PDB entry 6YW2 | X-ray diffraction, 2.14 A resolution | chains A and B

[Chain A]
Protein: Egl nine homolog 1
Source organism: Homo sapiens
Notes: EC 1.14.11.29
Reference sequence: Q9GZT9 (EGLN1_HUMAN); residues 181-407 here = UniProt positions 181-407
Chain sequence (233 residues; each row starts with the number of its first residue):
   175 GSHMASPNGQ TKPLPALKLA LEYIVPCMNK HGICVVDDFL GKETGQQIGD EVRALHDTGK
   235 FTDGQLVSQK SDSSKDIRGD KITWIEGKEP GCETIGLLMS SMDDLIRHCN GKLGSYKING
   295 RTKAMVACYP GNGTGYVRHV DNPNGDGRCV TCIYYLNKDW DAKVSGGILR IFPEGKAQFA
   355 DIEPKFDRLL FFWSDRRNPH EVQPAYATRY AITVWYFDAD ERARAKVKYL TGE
Not modelled in the structure: 175-184, 239-250, 406-407
Differences from the reference sequence: expression tag (175-180)
Swiss-Prot annotation at these positions:
  - region: Val-241 to Ile-251 (Beta(2)beta(3) 'finger-like' loop)
  - binding site (Fe cation): His-313, Asp-315, His-374
  - binding site (2-oxoglutarate): Arg-383
  - modified residue (S-nitrosocysteine): Cys-201, Cys-208, Cys-302, Cys-323, Cys-326
  - natural variant: Pro-317 (P317R: In ECYT3), Arg-371 (R371H: In ECYT3)
  - mutagenesis: Cys-201 (C201A: Little change in enzyme activity), Cys-208 (C208A: Little change in enzyme activity), Arg-252 (R252A: Reduced C-terminal ODD domain (CODD) hydroxylation of HIF1A), Asp-254 (D254A/K: Reduced C-terminal ODD domain (CODD) hxdroxylation of HIF1A), Cys-266 (C266A: Little change in enzyme activity), Cys-283 (C283A: Little change in enzyme activity), Cys-302 (C302A: Slight increase in enzyme activity), Tyr-303 (Y303F: No effect), Cys-323 (C323A: Little change in enzyme activity), Cys-326 (C326A: Slight increase in enzyme activity), Arg-383 (R383A: Reduces enzyme activity by 95%)
Metal / ion sites: Mn2+: His-313, Asp-315, His-374 (together with UN9)
Small-molecule neighbours: UN9 (N-[(1-chloro-4-hydroxyisoquinolin-3-yl)carbonyl]glycine): Gly-238, Asp-254, Ile-256, Met-299, Tyr-303, Tyr-310, His-313, Asp-315, Ile-327, Tyr-329, Leu-343, His-374, Val-376, Arg-383, Ala-385, Trp-389
From the paper describing this entry:
  - conformationally variable residues: Lys-400 to Leu-404

[Chain B]
Protein: PHD2-SPECIFIC RaPID CYCLIC PEPTIDE 3C
Chain sequence (14 residues; each row starts with the number of its first residue; numbering starts at 0):
     0 XYVWLTDTWV LSRT
Modified residues: 48V ({[(2R)-2,3-diamino-3-oxopropyl]sulfanyl}acetic acid) at position 0; Tyr-1 (D-tyrosine; DTY)
Glycans and other covalent adducts: covalent link 48V_0/Thr-13

[How chain A and chain B interact]
Residue-residue contacts (33; chain A residue first):
  Lys-186(A) with Tyr-1(B)
  Pro-187(A) with Arg-12(B)
  Leu-188(A) with Tyr-1(B); Arg-12(B), hydrogen bond (backbone-side chain)
  Ala-190(A) with Arg-12(B)
  Leu-193(A) with Arg-12(B)
  Tyr-197(A) with Trp-3(B); Trp-8(B), hydrogen bond (side chain-backbone); Val-9(B), hydrogen bond (side chain-backbone); Leu-10(B), hydrogen bond (side chain-backbone)
  Pro-200(A) with Trp-3(B), hydrophobic
  Cys-201(A) with Trp-3(B); Trp-8(B), hydrophobic
  Lys-204(A) with Thr-5(B)
  His-205(A) with Thr-5(B), hydrogen bond (side chain-backbone); Asp-6(B); Thr-7(B), hydrogen bond (side chain-backbone); Trp-8(B)
  Ile-207(A) with Trp-8(B)
  Cys-208(A) with Trp-8(B)
  Val-209(A) with Trp-8(B), hydrogen bond (backbone-backbone); Val-9(B); Leu-10(B), hydrogen bond (backbone-backbone)
  Val-210(A) with Leu-10(B)
  Asp-211(A) with Val-9(B); Leu-10(B), hydrogen bond (backbone-backbone); Ser-11(B); Arg-12(B), hydrogen bond (backbone-backbone)
  Asp-212(A) with Ser-11(B), hydrogen bond; Arg-12(B); Thr-13(B)
  Phe-213(A) with Arg-12(B), hydrogen bond (backbone-side chain)
  Ala-354(A) with Trp-8(B), hydrophobic
Also at the interface, not in a pair above, chain A (22 interface residues in all): Pro-189, Glu-196, Ile-356, Arg-362
Also at the interface, not in a pair above, chain B (12 interface residues in all): 48V_0

[Overview]
22 residues of chain A face 12 of chain B across their interface, with 12 hydrogen bonds. Among the polar
pairs are Leu-188(A)/Arg-12(B), Tyr-197(A)/Trp-8(B) and Tyr-197(A)/Val-9(B). Ligands of chain A: compound UN9.
UniProt lists 3 Fe cation-binding residues, residue binding 2-oxoglutarate Arg-383(A) and 11 mutagenesis sites
on chain A. The paper reports conformational variability at Lys-400(A).
Chain A is Egl nine homolog 1 (Homo sapiens) and chain B is PHD2-SPECIFIC RaPID CYCLIC PEPTIDE 3C; the
structure, HIF prolyl hydroxylase 2 (PHD2/ EGLN1) in complex with bicyclic FG2216 and RaPID-derived cyclic
peptide 3C ..., was determined by X-ray diffraction, deposited together with 6YW1, 6YW3 and 6YW4.
